Entry 5TMC (X-ray diffraction, 2.71 A resolution); this record covers chains C and D of the 7 polymer chains in the assembly.

== Chain C ==
Molecule: DNA-directed RNA polymerase subunit beta
Organism: Thermus thermophilus
Notes: EC 2.7.7.6
UniProt: Q8RQE9 (RPOB_THET8); residues 1-1119 here = UniProt positions 1-1119
Amino-acid sequence (1119 residues; row label = number of the first residue in the row):
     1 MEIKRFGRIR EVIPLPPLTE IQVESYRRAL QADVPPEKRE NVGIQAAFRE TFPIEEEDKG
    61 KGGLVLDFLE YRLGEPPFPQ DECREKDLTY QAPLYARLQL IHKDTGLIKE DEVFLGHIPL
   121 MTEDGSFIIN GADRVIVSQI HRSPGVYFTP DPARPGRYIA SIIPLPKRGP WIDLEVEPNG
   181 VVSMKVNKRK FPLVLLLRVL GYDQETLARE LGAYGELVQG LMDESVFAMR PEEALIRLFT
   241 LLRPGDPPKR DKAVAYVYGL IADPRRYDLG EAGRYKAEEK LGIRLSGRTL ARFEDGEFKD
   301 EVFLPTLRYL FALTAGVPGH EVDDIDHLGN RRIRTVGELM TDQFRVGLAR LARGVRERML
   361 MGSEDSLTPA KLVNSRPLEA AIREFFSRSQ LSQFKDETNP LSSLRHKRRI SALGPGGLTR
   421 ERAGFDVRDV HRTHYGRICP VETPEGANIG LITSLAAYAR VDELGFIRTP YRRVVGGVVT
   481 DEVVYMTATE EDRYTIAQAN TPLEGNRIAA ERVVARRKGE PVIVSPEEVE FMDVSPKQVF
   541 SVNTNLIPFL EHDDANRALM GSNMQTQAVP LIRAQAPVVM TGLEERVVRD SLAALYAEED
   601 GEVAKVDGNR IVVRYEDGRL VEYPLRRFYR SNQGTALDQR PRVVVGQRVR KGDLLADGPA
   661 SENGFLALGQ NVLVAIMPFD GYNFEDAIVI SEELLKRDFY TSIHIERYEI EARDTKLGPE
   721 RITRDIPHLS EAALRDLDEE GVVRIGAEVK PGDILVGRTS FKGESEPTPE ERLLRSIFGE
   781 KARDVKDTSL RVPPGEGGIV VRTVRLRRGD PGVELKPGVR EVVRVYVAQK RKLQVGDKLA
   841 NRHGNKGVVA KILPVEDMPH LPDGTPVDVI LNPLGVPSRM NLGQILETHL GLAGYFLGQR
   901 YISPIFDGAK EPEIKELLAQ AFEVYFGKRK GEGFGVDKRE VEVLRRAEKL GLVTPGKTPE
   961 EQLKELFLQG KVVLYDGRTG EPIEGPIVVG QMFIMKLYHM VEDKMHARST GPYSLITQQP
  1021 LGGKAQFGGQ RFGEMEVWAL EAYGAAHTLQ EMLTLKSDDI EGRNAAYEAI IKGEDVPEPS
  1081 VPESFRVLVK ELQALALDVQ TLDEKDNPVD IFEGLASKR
Bound ions: Mg2+: P793, P794, G795, E796
Residues lining bound ligands: guanosine-5',3'-tetraphosphate: R557, S878, R879

== Chain D ==
Molecule: DNA-directed RNA polymerase subunit beta'
Organism: Thermus thermophilus
Notes: EC 2.7.7.6
UniProt: Q8RQE8 (RPOC_THET8); residues 1-1524 here = UniProt positions 1-1524
Amino-acid sequence (1524 residues; numbered 1 to 1524; the number before each row is that of its first residue):
     1 MKKEVRKVRI ALASPEKIRS WSYGEVEKPE TINYRTLKPE RDGLFDERIF GPIKDYECAC
    61 GKYKRQRFEG KVCERCGVEV TKSIVRRYRM GHIELATPAA HIWFVKDVPS KIGTLLDLSA
   121 TELEQVLYFS KYIVLDPKGA ILNGVPVEKR QLLTDEEYRE LRYGKQETYP LPPGVDALVK
   181 DGEEVVKGQE LAPGVVSRLD GVALYRFPRR VRVEYVKKER AGLRLPLAAW VEKEAYKPGE
   241 ILAELPEPYL FRAEEEGVVE LKELEEGAFL VLRREDEPVA TYFLPVGMTP LVVHGEIVEK
   301 GQPLAEAKGL LRMPRQVRAA QVEAEEEGET VYLTLFLEWT EPKDYRVQPH MNVVVPEGAR
   361 VEAGDKIVAA IDPEEEVIAE AEGVVHLHEP ASILVVKARV YPFEDDVEVS TGDRVAPGDV
   421 LADGGKVKSD VYGRVEVDLV RNVVRVVESY DIDARMGAEA IQQLLKELDL EALEKELLEE
   481 MKHPSRARRA KARKRLEVVR AFLDSGNRPE WMILEAVPVL PPDLRPMVQV DGGRFATSDL
   541 NDLYRRLINR NNRLKKLLAQ GAPEIIIRNE KRMLQEAVDA LLDNGRRGAP VTNPGSDRPL
   601 RSLTDILSGK QGRFRQNLLG KRVDYSGRSV IVVGPQLKLH QCGLPKRMAL ELFKPFLLKK
   661 MEEKGIAPNV KAARRMLERQ RDIKDEVWDA LEEVIHGKVV LLNRAPTLHR LGIQAFQPVL
   721 VEGQSIQLHP LVCEAFNADF DGDQMAVHVP LSSFAQAEAR IQMLSAHNLL SPASGEPLAK
   781 PSRDIILGLY YITQVRKEKK GAGLEFATPE EALAAHERGE VALNAPIKVA GRETSVGRLK
   841 YVFANPDEAL LAVAHGIVDL QDVVTVRYMG KRLETSPGRI LFARIVAEAV EDEKVAWELI
   901 QLDVPQEKNS LKDLVYQAFL RLGMEKTARL LDALKYYGFT FSTTSGITIG IDDAVIPEEK
   961 KQYLEEADRK LLQIEQAYEM GFLTDRERYD QILQLWTETT EKVTQAVFKN FEENYPFNPL
  1021 YVMAQSGARG NPQQIRQLCG LRGLMQKPSG ETFEVPVRSS FREGLTVLEY FISSHGARKG
  1081 GADTALRTAD SGYLTRKLVD VTHEIVVREA DCGTTNYISV PLFQPDEVTR SLRLRKRADI
  1141 EAGLYGRVLA REVEVLGVRL EEGRYLSMDD VHLLIKAAEA GEIQEVPVRS PLTCQTRYGV
  1201 CQKCYGYDLS MARPVSIGEA VGIVAAQSIG EPGTQLTMRT FHTGGVAGAA DITQGLPRVI
  1261 ELFEARRPKA KAVISEIDGV VRIEETEEKL SVFVESEGFS KEYKLPKEAR LLVKDGDYVE
  1321 AGQPLTRGAI DPHQLLEAKG PEAVERYLVE EIQKVYRAQG VKLHDKHIEI VVRQMMKYVE
  1381 VTDPGDSRLL EGQVLEKWDV EALNERLIAE GKTPVAWKPL LMGVTKSALS TKSWLSAASF
  1441 QNTTHVLTEA AIAGKKDELI GLKENVILGR LIPAGTGSDF VRFTQVVDQK TLKAIEEARK
  1501 EAVEAKERPA ARRGVKREQP GKQA
Unresolved in the structure: 1, 1506-1524
Bound ions: Zn2+ site 1: C58, C60, C73, C76; Mg2+: D741, D743; Zn2+ site 2: C1112, C1194, C1201, C1204
Residues lining bound ligands: guanosine-5',3'-tetraphosphate: L708, N737, R783, K908, R1029, E1231, Q1235

== Chain C / chain D interface ==
Contacting residue pairs - 372 pairs, chain C then chain D:
  R422(C) with A1089(D)
  F425(C) with A1082(D); R1239(D)
  R428(C) with R1078(D), hydrogen bond (backbone-side chain); L1086(D)
  D429(C) with P1048(D); H1075(D); R1078(D); K1079(D)
  V430(C) with P1048(D); S1074(D); H1075(D); R1078(D)
  H431(C) with F1071(D)
  H434(C) with F1071(D)
  Y435(C) with V1067(D); F1071(D), hydrophobic
  P440(C) with S1074(D); R1078(D)
  V441(C) with Y1070(D), hydrophobic
  G446(C) with A1085(D)
  I449(C) with G1081(D); A1082(D)
  G450(C) with R1078(D)
  Q498(C) with V1067(D); L1068(D)
  N500(C) with V1067(D)
  R516(C) with L1068(D)
  E520(C) with K1047(D), salt bridge
  P521(C) with V1055(D), hydrophobic
  P536(C) with V1067(D)
  V539(C) with V1067(D), hydrophobic; F1071(D), hydrophobic
  F540(C) with Y1070(D), hydrophobic
  L550(C) with Y1070(D)
  E551(C) with G1064(D); L1065(D), hydrogen bond (backbone-backbone)
  H552(C) with F1061(D), hydrogen bond (side chain-backbone); R1062(D); E1063(D); G1064(D)
  D553(C) with Y1070(D), hydrogen bond (backbone-side chain)
  D554(C) with F1061(D); Y1070(D)
  A555(C) with Y1070(D)
  A558(C) with Y1070(D)
  I676(C) with T948(D); I949(D)
  M677(C) with T943(D); I947(D)
  P678(C) with D784(D); S942(D); T943(D)
  F679(C) with T943(D)
  D680(C) with P635(D); F939(D); T940(D); T943(D), hydrogen bond
  G681(C) with V633(D); P635(D); F939(D)
  Y682(C) with V633(D); P635(D); Q636(D)
  N683(C) with D784(D)
  F684(C) with V633(D), hydrophobic; P730(D); C733(D), hydrophobic; S782(D); R783(D); D784(D); F939(D), hydrophobic
  E685(C) with D739(D); F740(D), hydrogen bond (backbone-backbone); R783(D), salt bridge; R1029(D), salt bridge
  D686(C) with D739(D); F740(D); D741(D)
  A687(C) with F740(D)
  R713(C) with D531(D)
  K716(C) with Y34(D); Q529(D)
  A733(C) with R679(D)
  K750(C) with Q680(D); R681(D)
  P751(C) with Q680(D), hydrogen bond (backbone-backbone)
  G752(C) with E678(D); R679(D)
  D753(C) with R679(D), salt bridge; R681(D), salt bridge
  E764(C) with K54(D)
  P769(C) with R65(D), hydrogen bond (backbone-side chain)
  E770(C) with R65(D), salt bridge
  E796(C) with Q680(D)
  P817(C) with G532(D)
  Q834(C) with Q724(D)
  V835(C) with V632(D), hydrophobic; S725(D), hydrogen bond (backbone-side chain)
  G836(C) with S725(D)
  K846(C) with D741(D), salt bridge
  G847(C) with F740(D); D741(D)
  V848(C) with I631(D); V632(D), hydrophobic; F740(D), hydrogen bond (backbone-backbone)
  V849(C) with V632(D)
  A850(C) with V632(D), hydrophobic
  N872(C) with D784(D), hydrogen bond
  P873(C) with I947(D), hydrophobic; I949(D)
  L874(C) with R783(D); D784(D); L787(D), hydrophobic; M1023(D), hydrophobic; R1029(D), hydrogen bond (backbone-side chain)
  P877(C) with I949(D); M1023(D), hydrophobic; R1029(D); L1038(D)
  S878(C) with R1029(D), hydrogen bond; Q1034(D)
  R879(C) with R1029(D)
  M880(C) with Q1034(D); Q1037(D); L1038(D), hydrophobic; F1061(D), hydrophobic
  L882(C) with I951(D), hydrophobic; L1038(D), hydrophobic; F1061(D), hydrophobic; R1062(D)
  I885(C) with I949(D); G950(D); I951(D)
  L886(C) with I951(D), hydrophobic
  H889(C) with G950(D); I951(D)
  F906(C) with L1065(D); V1067(D), hydrophobic; Y1070(D), hydrophobic
  E911(C) with I951(D); D952(D); R1062(D), salt bridge
  K915(C) with D952(D), salt bridge
  R946(C) with Y791(D), hydrogen bond; D859(D), salt bridge; Q861(D)
  K949(C) with R796(D); E798(D), salt bridge; D862(D), salt bridge
  G951(C) with Y1015(D)
  Q969(C) with D952(D), hydrogen bond
  K971(C) with D953(D), salt bridge
  I983(C) with T943(D); T944(D); G946(D)
  E984(C) with Y791(D), hydrogen bond; T944(D), hydrogen bond (backbone-backbone); S945(D); G946(D)
  P986(C) with T948(D)
  I987(C) with G946(D); I947(D); T948(D)
  V988(C) with T948(D); G950(D)
  H999(C) with Q724(D)
  E1002(C) with R628(D), salt bridge
  D1003(C) with Q744(D)
  M1005(C) with R628(D); S629(D); P645(D), hydrophobic; M648(D), hydrophobic; Q724(D)
  H1006(C) with G627(D); R628(D), hydrogen bond (backbone-backbone); M648(D)
  A1007(C) with S626(D); G627(D); M648(D), hydrophobic; E651(D)
  R1008(C) with D624(D), salt bridge; Y625(D); S626(D), hydrogen bond (backbone-backbone); E651(D); L652(D)
  S1009(C) with D624(D); Y625(D); E651(D), hydrogen bond (backbone-side chain); L652(D); K654(D); P655(D)
  T1010(C) with D624(D), hydrogen bond; E651(D)
  G1011(C) with D624(D)
  Y1013(C) with D624(D), hydrogen bond
  L1015(C) with P526(D), hydrophobic; V528(D), hydrophobic
  I1016(C) with R87(D), hydrogen bond (backbone-side chain)
  Q1018(C) with R87(D)
  Q1019(C) with K621(D)
  P1020(C) with R622(D); D624(D)
  G1029(C) with R622(D); V623(D); S626(D)
  Q1030(C) with K621(D); R622(D); V623(D), hydrogen bond (backbone-backbone); S626(D), hydrogen bond (backbone-side chain); G627(D); R628(D), hydrogen bond; A746(D)
  R1031(C) with L619(D); K621(D); R622(D)
  F1032(C) with G620(D); K621(D), hydrogen bond (backbone-backbone); V623(D), hydrophobic; H748(D)
  G1033(C) with L618(D); L619(D); G620(D)
  E1034(C) with L618(D), hydrogen bond (backbone-backbone); R1096(D), salt bridge
  M1035(C) with T707(D); G1092(D)
  E1036(C) with N703(D), hydrogen bond; T707(D), hydrogen bond; I713(D)
  W1038(C) with R1096(D); V1099(D)
  A1039(C) with T707(D); R710(D); I713(D), hydrophobic; Q1227(D)
  L1040(C) with M763(D), hydrophobic
  E1041(C) with A1220(D); I1223(D); L1462(D); V1466(D); I1472(D)
  A1042(C) with R710(D); A1220(D); I1223(D); Q1227(D)
  Y1043(C) with R710(D); L711(D); I713(D), hydrogen bond (side chain-backbone); Q762(D), hydrogen bond (backbone-side chain); M763(D), hydrophobic; N768(D)
  G1044(C) with Q762(D), hydrogen bond (backbone-side chain); G1475(D); T1476(D)
  A1045(C) with E758(D); Q762(D); M763(D), hydrophobic
  A1046(C) with E758(D), hydrogen bond (backbone-side chain); I1472(D), hydrophobic; A1474(D); T1476(D); G1477(D)
  H1047(C) with F754(D); E758(D), hydrogen bond (backbone-side chain); L1471(D)
  T1048(C) with A755(D); E758(D), hydrogen bond
  L1049(C) with V1466(D), hydrophobic; I1472(D), hydrophobic
  Q1050(C) with G1469(D), hydrogen bond (side chain-backbone); R1470(D); L1471(D)
  E1051(C) with P750(D); L751(D), hydrogen bond (side chain-backbone); S752(D), hydrogen bond; A755(D)
  M1052(C) with V623(D), hydrophobic
  L1053(C) with K621(D), hydrogen bond (backbone-side chain); V1466(D), hydrophobic
  T1054(C) with G1469(D)
  K1056(C) with R622(D); V623(D); D624(D), hydrogen bond (backbone-backbone); V749(D), hydrogen bond (side chain-backbone); L751(D)
  S1057(C) with K621(D); R622(D), hydrogen bond (side chain-backbone)
  D1058(C) with K621(D), salt bridge
  I1060(C) with I84(D), hydrophobic
  Y1067(C) with R674(D), hydrogen bond
  I1070(C) with P655(D), hydrophobic; F656(D), hydrophobic; L751(D), hydrophobic
  I1071(C) with P655(D); L658(D), hydrophobic; K659(D); V670(D), hydrophobic
  D1075(C) with S753(D), hydrogen bond (side chain-backbone)
  P1082(C) with K621(D); L1468(D)
  E1083(C) with R87(D), salt bridge; Y88(D), hydrogen bond
  S1084(C) with K621(D); I1467(D)
  F1085(C) with L1468(D), hydrophobic
  R1086(C) with Y88(D), hydrogen bond
  V1087(C) with R87(D); L524(D), hydrophobic
  L1088(C) with L607(D), hydrophobic; I1467(D), hydrophobic
  K1090(C) with Y88(D); M90(D); L520(D)
  E1091(C) with L603(D); I606(D)
  L1092(C) with L607(D), hydrophobic; L1447(D), hydrophobic
  Q1093(C) with W21(D); M90(D); P518(D)
  A1094(C) with M90(D); P518(D); L520(D), hydrophobic; L603(D), hydrophobic
  L1095(C) with H101(D), hydrogen bond (backbone-side chain); W103(D), hydrophobic; L582(D); L603(D), hydrophobic; L607(D), hydrophobic
  A1096(C) with A13(D); L514(D), hydrophobic
  L1097(C) with I10(D), hydrophobic; A11(D); W103(D), hydrophobic
  D1098(C) with R9(D); I10(D); A11(D), hydrogen bond (backbone-backbone); K17(D); W21(D)
  V1099(C) with R9(D); I10(D), hydrophobic
  Q1100(C) with K7(D); V8(D); R9(D), hydrogen bond (backbone-backbone)
  T1101(C) with V5(D); K7(D)
  L1102(C) with V5(D); R6(D), hydrogen bond (backbone-backbone); K7(D), hydrogen bond (backbone-backbone); R9(D); K1456(D)
  D1103(C) with K3(D); E4(D)
  E1104(C) with R6(D), salt bridge; K7(D)
  D1106(C) with K7(D); K1456(D), salt bridge
  N1107(C) with K3(D)
  P1108(C) with K3(D), hydrogen bond (backbone-side chain)
  V1109(C) with K3(D)
  F1112(C) with Y88(D), hydrophobic
  L1115(C) with Y23(D), hydrogen bond (backbone-side chain); V85(D); Y88(D), hydrophobic; R89(D), hydrogen bond (backbone-side chain)
  A1116(C) with Y23(D), hydrogen bond (backbone-side chain)
  S1117(C) with Y23(D), hydrogen bond (backbone-side chain)
  K1118(C) with R19(D); S20(D), hydrogen bond (side chain-backbone); S22(D); Y23(D)
Interface residues without a listed pair, chain C (185 interface residues in all): R432, C439, E442, T443, A447, N556, E748, I754, D837, G875, V876, E942, R945, L950, D976, G985, K1004, T1017, Q1026, K1072, V1076
Interface residues without a listed pair, chain D (195 interface residues in all): L12, L37, K38, F104, P521, T604, V630, R647, L701, P706, L708, Q714, G742, I785, G856, F1017, A1028, G1030, R1042, T1066, I1072, A1077, T1095, E1219, V1224

== In short ==
185 residues of chain C and 195 residues of chain D are in contact, with 58 hydrogen bonds and 20 salt
bridges. Polar contacts include E520(C)-K1047(D), E685(C)-R783(D) and E685(C)-R1029(D).
Guanosine-5',3'-tetraphosphate is bound between chain C and chain D. P793(C), P794(C), G795(C) and E796(C)
coordinate Mg2+.
Here chain C is DNA-directed RNA polymerase subunit beta and chain D is DNA-directed RNA polymerase subunit
beta', both from Thermus thermophilus. Entry 5TMC (Re-refinement of Thermus thermopiles DNA-directed RNA
polymerase structure) was determined by X-ray diffraction together with 5TMF from the same study.
